7O3J - chains B and o of the 42 polymer chains in the assembly; structure by electron microscopy, 2.60 A resolution.

[Chain B (and o)]
Molecule: TrwF protein
From: Escherichia coli
Notes: chain o of this document is another copy of the same molecule, construct and numbering; everything in this record applies to it too
UniProtKB: O50336 (O50336_ECOLX); residue numbers follow UniProt; this construct covers 1-266
Amino-acid sequence (266 residues; each row starts with the number of its first residue):
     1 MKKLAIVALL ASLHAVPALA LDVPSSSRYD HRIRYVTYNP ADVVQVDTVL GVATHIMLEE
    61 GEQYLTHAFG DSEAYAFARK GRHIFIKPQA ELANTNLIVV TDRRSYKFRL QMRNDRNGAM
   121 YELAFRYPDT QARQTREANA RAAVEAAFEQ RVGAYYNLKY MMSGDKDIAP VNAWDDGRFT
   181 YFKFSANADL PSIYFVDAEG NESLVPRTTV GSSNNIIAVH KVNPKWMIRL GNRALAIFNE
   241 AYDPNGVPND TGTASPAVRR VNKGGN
Unresolved in the structure: 1-135
Sequence notes: conflict Asp71 (Ile in O50336), Ser72 (Pro in O50336), Glu73 (Lys in O50336), Ala74 (Pro in O50336), Tyr75 (Met in O50336), Ala76 (Pro in O50336), Phe77 (Leu in O50336), Ala78 (Pro in O50336), Arg79 (Gly in O50336), Lys80 (Arg in O50336), Gly81 (Ala in O50336), Arg82 (Gly in O50336), His83 (Ile in O50336), Ile84 (Phe in O50336), Phe85 (Leu in O50336), Ile86 (Ser in O50336), Lys87 (Ser in O50336), Pro88 (Arg in O50336), Gln89 (Thr in O50336)

[How chain B and chain o interact]
Residue-residue contacts (21):
  Gly177(B) with Asn187(o)
  Ala198(B) with Asp167(o); Arg233(o)
  Glu199(B) with Asn232(o), hydrogen bond; Arg233(o), salt bridge
  Lys221(B) with Asn187(o); Asp189(o), salt bridge
  Val222(B) with Asn187(o)
  Tyr242(B) with Asn187(o)
  Asp243(B) with Asn187(o), hydrogen bond (backbone-side chain)
  Pro244(B) with Ser185(o), hydrogen bond (backbone-side chain); Asn187(o)
  Asn245(B) with Ser185(o); Ala186(o), hydrogen bond (backbone-backbone); Asn187(o)
  Gly246(B) with Asn187(o)
  Val247(B) with Ala186(o)
  Pro248(B) with Ala186(o), hydrophobic; Ser213(o)
  Asn249(B) with Ser213(o)
  Asp250(B) with Ser212(o), hydrogen bond
Other interface residues (no listed pair), chain B (15 interface residues in all): Phe195
Other interface residues (no listed pair), chain o (10 interface residues in all): Ala188

[Summary]
15 residues of chain B face 10 of chain o across their interface; the contacts include 5 hydrogen bonds and 2
salt bridges. Polar contacts include Glu199(B)-Arg233(o), Lys221(B)-Asp189(o) and Glu199(B)-Asn232(o).
Both chains are TrwF protein (Escherichia coli). Entry 7O3J (O-layer structure (TrwH/VirB7, TrwF/VirB9CTD,
TrwE/VirB10CTD) of the outer membrane core complex from the fully-assembled R388 type ...) was determined by
electron microscopy (same publication as 7O3T, 7O3V, 7O41 and 7OIU).
